PDB entry 2XND | X-ray diffraction, 3.50 A resolution | chains E and G of the 17 polymer chains in the assembly

== Chain E ==
Name: ATP synthase subunit beta, mitochondrial
From: Bos taurus
Notes: EC 3.6.3.14
UniProtKB: P00829 (ATPB_BOVIN); residues 9-475 here correspond to UniProt positions 59-525 (UniProt number = residue number + 50)
Chain sequence (467 residues; numbered 9 to 475; the number before each row is that of its first residue):
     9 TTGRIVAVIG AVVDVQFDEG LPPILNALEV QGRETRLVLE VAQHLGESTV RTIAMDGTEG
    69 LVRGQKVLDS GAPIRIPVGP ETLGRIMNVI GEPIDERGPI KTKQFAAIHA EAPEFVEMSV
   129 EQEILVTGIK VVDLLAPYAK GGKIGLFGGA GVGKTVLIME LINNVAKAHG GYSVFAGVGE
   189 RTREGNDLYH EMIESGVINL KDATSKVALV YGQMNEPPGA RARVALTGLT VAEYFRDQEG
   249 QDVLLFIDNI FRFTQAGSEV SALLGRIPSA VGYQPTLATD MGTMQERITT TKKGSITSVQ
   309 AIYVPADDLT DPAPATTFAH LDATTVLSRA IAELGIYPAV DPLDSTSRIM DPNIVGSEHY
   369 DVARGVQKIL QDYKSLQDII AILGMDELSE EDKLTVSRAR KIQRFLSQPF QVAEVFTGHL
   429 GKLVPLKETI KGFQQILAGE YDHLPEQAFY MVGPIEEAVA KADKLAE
Not modelled in the structure: 475
Curated features (UniProtKB/Swiss-Prot):
  - binding site (ADP): Gly-159, Val-160, Gly-161, Lys-162, Thr-163, Val-164
  - binding site (ATP): Gly-159, Gly-161, Lys-162, Thr-163, Val-164, Arg-189
  - binding site (phosphate): Gly-159, Val-160, Gly-161, Lys-162, Thr-163
  - binding site (Mg(2+)): Thr-163, Glu-188
  - modified residue: Lys-74 (N6-acetyllysine), Lys-111 (N6-acetyllysine), Lys-148 (N6-acetyllysine), Lys-209 (N6-acetyllysine), Lys-214 (N6-acetyllysine), Thr-262 (Phosphothreonine), Ser-365 (Phosphoserine), Lys-376 (N6-acetyllysine), Ser-383 (Phosphoserine), Lys-430 (N6-acetyllysine), Lys-435 (N6-acetyllysine), Lys-472 (N6-acetyllysine)
  - glycosylation: Ser-56 (O-linked (GlcNAc) serine)

== Chain G ==
Name: ATP synthase subunit gamma, mitochondrial
From: Bos taurus
Notes: EC 3.6.3.14
UniProtKB: P05631 (ATPG_BOVIN); residues 1-272 here correspond to UniProt positions 26-297 (UniProt number = residue number + 25)
Chain sequence (272 residues; numbered 1 to 272; the number before each row is that of its first residue):
     1 ATLKDITRRL KSIKNIQKIT KSMKMVAAAK YARAERELKP ARVYGVGSLA LYEKADIKTP
    61 EDKKKHLIIG VSSDRGLCGA IHSSVAKQMK SEAANLAAAG KEVKIIGVGD KIRSILHRTH
   121 SDQFLVTFKE VGRRPPTFGD ASVIALELLN SGYEFDEGSI IFNRFRSVIS YKTEEKPIFS
   181 LDTISSAESM SIYDDIDADV LRNYQEYSLA NIIYYSLKES TTSEQSARMT AMDNASKNAS
   241 EMIDKLTLTF NRTRQAVITK ELIEIISGAA AL
Not modelled in the structure: 62-66, 97-100
Curated features (UniProtKB/Swiss-Prot):
  - modified residue: Lys-14 (N6-acetyllysine), Lys-24 (N6-succinyllysine), Lys-30 (N6-acetyllysine), Lys-90 (N6-acetyllysine), Ser-121 (Phosphoserine), Lys-129 (N6-acetyllysine), Lys-172 (N6-acetyllysine), Lys-245 (N6-succinyllysine)

== Interface between chain E and chain G ==
Contacting residue pairs (23; chain E residue first):
  Ile-275(E) / Ile-266(G)  hydrophobic
  Pro-276(E) / Leu-262(G)  hydrophobic
  Pro-276(E) / Ile-266(G)
  Ala-278(E) / Thr-259(G)
  Val-279(E) / Gln-255(G)
  Val-279(E) / Ile-258(G)
  Val-279(E) / Thr-259(G)  hydrogen bond (backbone-side chain)
  Gly-280(E) / Ile-258(G)
  Gly-280(E) / Leu-262(G)
  Ala-314(E) / Arg-254(G)
  Asp-316(E) / Asn-251(G)  hydrogen bond
  Asp-316(E) / Arg-254(G)  salt bridge
  Asp-316(E) / Gln-255(G)  hydrogen bond
  Thr-318(E) / Asn-251(G)
  Thr-318(E) / Gln-255(G)  hydrogen bond
  Asp-319(E) / Arg-254(G)  salt bridge
  Asp-319(E) / Gln-255(G)
  Asp-386(E) / Lys-24(G)  salt bridge
  Ile-390(E) / Met-25(G)
  Ile-390(E) / Ala-29(G)
  Leu-391(E) / Ala-32(G)  hydrophobic
  Leu-391(E) / Arg-36(G)  hydrogen bond (backbone-side chain)
  Glu-395(E) / Arg-36(G)  salt bridge
Interface residues without a listed pair, chain E (15 interface residues in all): Ser-277, Pro-320
Interface residues without a listed pair, chain G (14 interface residues in all): Lys-21, Ala-28

== Summary ==
15 residues of chain E and 14 residues of chain G are in contact, with 5 hydrogen bonds and 4 salt bridges.
Polar pairs include Asp-316(E)/Arg-254(G), Asp-319(E)/Arg-254(G) and Asp-386(E)/Lys-24(G).
Chain E is ATP synthase subunit beta, mitochondrial and chain G is ATP synthase subunit gamma, mitochondrial,
both from Bos taurus; the structure, Crystal structure of bovine F1-c8 sub-complex of ATP Synthase, was
determined by X-ray diffraction.
